Entry 6ZOH (X-ray diffraction, 2.80 A resolution); this record covers chains A and E of the 5 polymer chains in the assembly.

# Chain A
Molecule: Multidrug efflux pump subunit AcrB
Organism: Escherichia coli K-12
UniProt: P31224 (ACRB_ECOLI); residues 1-1049 here = UniProt positions 1-1049
Chain sequence (1057 residues; each row starts with the number of its first residue):
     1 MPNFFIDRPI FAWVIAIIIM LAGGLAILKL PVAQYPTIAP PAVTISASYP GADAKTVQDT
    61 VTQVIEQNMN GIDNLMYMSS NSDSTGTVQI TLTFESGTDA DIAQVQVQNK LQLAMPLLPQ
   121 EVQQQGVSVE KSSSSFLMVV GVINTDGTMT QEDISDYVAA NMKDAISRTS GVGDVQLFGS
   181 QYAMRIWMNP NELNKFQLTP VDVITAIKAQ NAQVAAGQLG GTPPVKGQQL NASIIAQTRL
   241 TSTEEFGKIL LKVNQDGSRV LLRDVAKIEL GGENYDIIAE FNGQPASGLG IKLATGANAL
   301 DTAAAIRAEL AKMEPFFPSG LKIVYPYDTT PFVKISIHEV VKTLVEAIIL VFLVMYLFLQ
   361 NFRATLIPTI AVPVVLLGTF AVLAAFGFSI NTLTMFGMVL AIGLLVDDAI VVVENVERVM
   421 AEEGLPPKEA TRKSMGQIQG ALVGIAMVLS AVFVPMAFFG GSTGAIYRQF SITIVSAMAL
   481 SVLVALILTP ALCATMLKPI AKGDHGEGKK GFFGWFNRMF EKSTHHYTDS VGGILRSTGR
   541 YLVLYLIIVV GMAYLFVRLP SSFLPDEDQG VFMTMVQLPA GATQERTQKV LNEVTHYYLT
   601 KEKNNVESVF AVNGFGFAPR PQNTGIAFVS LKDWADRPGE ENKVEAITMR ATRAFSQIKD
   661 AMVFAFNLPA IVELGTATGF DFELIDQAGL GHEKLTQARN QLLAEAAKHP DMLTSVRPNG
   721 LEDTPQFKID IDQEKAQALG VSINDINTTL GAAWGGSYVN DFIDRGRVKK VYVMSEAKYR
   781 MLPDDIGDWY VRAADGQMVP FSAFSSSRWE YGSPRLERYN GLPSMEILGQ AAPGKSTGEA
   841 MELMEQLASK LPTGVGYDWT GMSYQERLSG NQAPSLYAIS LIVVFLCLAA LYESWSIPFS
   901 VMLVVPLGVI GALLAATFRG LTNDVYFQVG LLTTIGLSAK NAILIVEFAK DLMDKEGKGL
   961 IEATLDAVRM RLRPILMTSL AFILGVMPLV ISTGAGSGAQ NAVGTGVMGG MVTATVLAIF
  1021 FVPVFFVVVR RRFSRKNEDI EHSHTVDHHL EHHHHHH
Not modelled in the structure: 1035-1057
Sequence notes: engineered mutation Pro619 (Gly in P31224), Pro621 (Gly in P31224); expression tag (1050-1057)
Small-molecule neighbours: 3-formyl rifamycin SV (3YI; (2S,12Z,14E,16S,17S,18R,19R,20R,21S,22R,23S,24E)-8-formyl-5,6,9,17,19-pentahydroxy-23-methoxy-2,4,12,16,18,20,22-heptam ethyl-1,11-dioxo-1,2-dihydro-2,7-(epoxypentadeca[1,11,13]trienoimino)naphtho[2,1-b]furan-21-yl acetate): Ser135, Met573, Met575, Gln577, Phe617, Arg620, Met662, Phe664, Phe666, Leu668, Thr676, Arg717, Pro718, Asn719, Gly720, Leu721, Arg815, Leu828
Swiss-Prot annotation at these positions:
  - mutagenesis: His526 (H526Y: Partially restores chloramphenicol resistance to an AcrZ G30R mutant)
Reported in the primary citation:
  - mutagenesis - I38A, L393A, I466A, F563A, I671A, L674A: decreased growth in response to drugs with low molecular weight (LMW)
  - mutagenesis - F563A: decreased growth in response to fusidic acid (FUA)
  - mutagenesis - F563A: decreased growth in response to novobiocin
  - mutagenesis - F380A/F563A: decreased growth in response to FUA
  - mutagenesis - F380A/F563A: unchanged growth in response to doxorubicin
  - mutagenesis - T934A, L937A: decreased growth in response to erythromycin
  - mutagenesis - T934A, L937A: unchanged growth in response to Doxorubicin
  - mutagenesis - I38A, L393A, I466A, I671A, L674A: decreased growth in response to beta-lactams, linezolid, and phenicols
  - mutagenesis - F380A/F563A, F563A/L674A: abolished growth in response to DDM
  - mutagenesis - F380A/F563A, F563A: decreased growth in response to beta-lactams
  - mutagenesis - F563A: decreased growth in response to phenicols
  - catalytic residues: Asp407, Asp408, Lys940 (citing earlier work)
  - mutagenesis - T934A, L937A: increased growth in response to beta-lactams
  - mutagenesis - T934A, L937A: increased growth in response to novobiocin
  - mutagenesis - A981C: unchanged growth in response to all the tested drugs

# Chain E
Molecule: Darpin
Organism: synthetic construct
Notes: antibody fragment or engineered binder
Chain sequence (169 residues; numbered 1 to 169; the number before each row is that of its first residue):
     1 MRGSHHHHHH GSDLGKKLLE AARAGRDDEV RILMANGADV NAADVVGWTP LHLAAYWGHL
    61 EIVEVLLKNG ADVNAYDTLG STPLHLAAHF GHLEIVEVLL KNGADVNAKD DNGITPLHLA
   121 ANRGHLEIVE VLLKYGADVN AQDKFGKTAF DISINNGNED LAEILQKLN
Not modelled in the structure: 1-13, 167-169

# Chain A / chain E interface
Contacting residue pairs - 30 pairs, chain A then chain E:
  Asp660(A) with Lys16(E), salt bridge
  Asp723(A) with Arg23(E), hydrogen bond (backbone-side chain); Trp57(E)
  Pro725(A) with Val46(E), hydrophobic
  Phe727(A) with Leu79(E), hydrophobic
  Asp732(A) with Phe145(E)
  Glu734(A) with Lys147(E), salt bridge
  Lys735(A) with Phe145(E)
  Ser802(A) with Lys144(E), hydrogen bond (backbone-side chain)
  Ala803(A) with Phe145(E)
  Phe804(A) with Phe145(E)
  Ser805(A) with Lys144(E), hydrogen bond (backbone-side chain); Phe145(E)
  Ser806(A) with Asn112(E)
  Ser807(A) with Leu79(E); Asn112(E), hydrogen bond (backbone-side chain)
  Arg808(A) with Leu79(E); His89(E); Arg123(E)
  Trp809(A) with Val46(E), hydrophobic; Trp48(E); Asp77(E); Thr78(E), hydrogen bond; Leu79(E)
  Tyr811(A) with Arg23(E); Asp44(E); Trp48(E), hydrophobic; Leu53(E); Tyr56(E), hydrogen bond (backbone-side chain); Trp57(E), hydrophobic
Interface residues without a listed pair, chain A (18 interface residues in all): Glu722, Glu810
Interface residues without a listed pair, chain E (20 interface residues in all): Glu20, Asp110, Ile114

# Overview
The interface between chain A and chain E involves 18 residues on one side and 20 on the other; the contacts
include 6 hydrogen bonds and 2 salt bridges. Polar pairs include Asp660(A)-Lys16(E), Glu734(A)-Lys147(E) and
Asp723(A)-Arg23(E). From the paper: catalytic residues Asp407(A), Asp408(A) and Lys940(A); I38A, L393A and
I466A of chain A, among others, reduce growth in response to drugs with low molecular weight (LMW); 11
substitutions were tested in all.
Chain A is Multidrug efflux pump subunit AcrB (Escherichia coli K-12) and chain E is Darpin (synthetic
construct); the structure, 3-Formylrifamycin SV binding to the access pocket of AcrB-G619P_G621P L and T
protomers, was determined by X-ray diffraction together with 6ZO5, 6ZO6, 6ZO7, 6ZO8, 6ZO9, 6ZOA and 6 further
entries from the same study.
